PDB entry 7ABH | electron microscopy, 4.50 A resolution (low resolution: residue-level contacts below are approximate; hydrogen-bond / salt-bridge calls are withheld) | chains u and T of the 16 polymer chains in the assembly

Chain u:
Molecule: Splicing factor 3B subunit 1
Source organism: Homo sapiens
UniProtKB: O75533 (SF3B1_HUMAN); residue numbers follow UniProt; this construct covers 1-1304
Sequence (1304 residues; numbered 1 to 1304; the number before each row is that of its first residue):
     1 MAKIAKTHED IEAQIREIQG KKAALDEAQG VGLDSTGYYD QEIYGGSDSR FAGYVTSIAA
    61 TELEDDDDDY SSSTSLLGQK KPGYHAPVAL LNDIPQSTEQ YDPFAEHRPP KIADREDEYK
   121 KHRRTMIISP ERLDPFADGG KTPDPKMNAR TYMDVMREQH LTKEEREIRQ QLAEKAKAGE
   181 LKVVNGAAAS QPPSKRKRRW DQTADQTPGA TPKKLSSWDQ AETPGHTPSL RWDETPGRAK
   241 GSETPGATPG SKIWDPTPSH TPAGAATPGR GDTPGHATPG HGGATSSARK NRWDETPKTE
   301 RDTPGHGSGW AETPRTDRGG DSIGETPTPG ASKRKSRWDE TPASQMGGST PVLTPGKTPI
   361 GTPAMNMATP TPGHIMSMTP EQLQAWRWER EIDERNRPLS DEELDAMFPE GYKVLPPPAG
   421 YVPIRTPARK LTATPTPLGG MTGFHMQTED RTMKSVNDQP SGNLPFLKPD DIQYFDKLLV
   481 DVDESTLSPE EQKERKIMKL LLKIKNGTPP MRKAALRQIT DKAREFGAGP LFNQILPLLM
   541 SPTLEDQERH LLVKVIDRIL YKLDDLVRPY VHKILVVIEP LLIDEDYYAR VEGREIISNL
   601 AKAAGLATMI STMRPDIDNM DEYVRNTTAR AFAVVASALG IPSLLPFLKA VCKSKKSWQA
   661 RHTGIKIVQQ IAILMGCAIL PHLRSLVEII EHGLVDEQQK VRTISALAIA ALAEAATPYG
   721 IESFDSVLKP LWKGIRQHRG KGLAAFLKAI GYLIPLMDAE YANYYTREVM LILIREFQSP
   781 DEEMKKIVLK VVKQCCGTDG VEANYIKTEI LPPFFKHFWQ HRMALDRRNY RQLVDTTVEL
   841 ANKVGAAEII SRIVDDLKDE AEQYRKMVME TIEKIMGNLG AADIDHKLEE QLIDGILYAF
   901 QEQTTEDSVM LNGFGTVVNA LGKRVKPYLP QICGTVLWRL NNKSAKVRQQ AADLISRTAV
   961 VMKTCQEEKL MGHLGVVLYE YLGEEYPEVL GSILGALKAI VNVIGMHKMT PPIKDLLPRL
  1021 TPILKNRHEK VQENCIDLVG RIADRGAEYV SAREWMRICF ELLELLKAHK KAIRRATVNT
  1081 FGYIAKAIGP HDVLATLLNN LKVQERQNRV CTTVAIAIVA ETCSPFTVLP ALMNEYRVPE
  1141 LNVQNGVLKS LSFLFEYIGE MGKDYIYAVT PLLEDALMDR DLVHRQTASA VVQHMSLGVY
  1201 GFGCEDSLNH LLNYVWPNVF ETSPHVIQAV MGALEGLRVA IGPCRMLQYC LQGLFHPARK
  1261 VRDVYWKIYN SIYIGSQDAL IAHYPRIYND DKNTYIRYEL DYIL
Disordered / not traced: 1-117, 130-310, 336-393, 441-452, 486-489
Curated features (UniProtKB/Swiss-Prot):
  - region: Gly529 to Arg568 (Interaction with SF3B14), Gln547 to His550 (Interaction with PHF5A), Glu1156, Tyr1157 (Interaction with PHF5A)
  - site: Pro469 (Interaction with RNA), Tyr587 (Interaction with RNA), Glu592 (Interaction with PHF5A), Lys602 (Interaction with SF3B3), Cys677 (Interaction with SF3B3), Cys1035 (Interaction with RNA), Tyr1049 (Interaction with RNA), Leu1141 (Interaction with RNA), Glu1205 (Interaction with SF3B3)
  - modified residue: Thr125 (Phosphothreonine), Ser129 (Phosphoserine), Lys141 (N6-acetyllysine), Thr142 (Phosphothreonine), Arg157 (Citrulline), Ser194 (Phosphoserine), Thr203 (Phosphothreonine), Thr207 (Phosphothreonine), Thr211 (Phosphothreonine), Lys214 (N6-acetyllysine), Thr223 (Phosphothreonine), Thr227 (Phosphothreonine), Ser229 (Phosphoserine), Thr235 (Phosphothreonine), Thr244 (Phosphothreonine), Thr248 (Phosphothreonine), Thr257 (Phosphothreonine), Thr261 (Phosphothreonine), Thr267 (Phosphothreonine), Thr273 (Phosphothreonine) and 22 more in UniProt
  - cross-link (Glycyl lysine isopeptide (Lys-Gly)): Lys214 (interchain with G-Cter in SUMO2), Lys413 (interchain with G-Cter in SUMO1), Lys430 (interchain with G-Cter in SUMO2)
  - mutagenesis: Trp200 (W200A: Abolishes interaction with RBM39; when associated with A-218; A-232; A-254; A-293; A-310 and A-338), Trp218 (W218A: Abolishes interaction with RBM39; when associated with A-200; A-232; A-254; A-293; A-310 and A-338), Thr223 (T223A: No effect on interaction with PPP1R8), Thr227 (T227A: No effect on interaction with PPP1R8), Trp232 (W232A: Abolishes interaction with RBM39; when associated with A-200; A-218; A-254; A-293; A-310 and A-338), Thr235 (T235A: No effect on interaction with PPP1R8), Thr244 (T244A: Slight inhibition of interaction with PPP1R8), Thr248 (T248A: Slight inhibition of interaction with PPP1R8), Trp254 (W254A: Abolishes interaction with RBM39; when associated with A-200; A-218; A-232; A-293; A-310 and A-338), Thr257 (T257A: No effect on interaction with PPP1R8), Thr261 (T261A: Slight inhibition of interaction with PPP1R8), Thr267 (T267A: No effect on interaction with PPP1R8), 9 further mutagenesis entries in UniProt

Chain T:
Molecule: Splicing factor 3B subunit 2
Source organism: Homo sapiens
UniProtKB: Q13435 (SF3B2_HUMAN); residues 1-895 here = UniProt positions 1-895
Sequence (895 residues; each row starts with the number of its first residue):
     1 MATEHPEPPK AELQLPPPPP PGHYGAWAAQ ELQAKLAEIG APIQGNREEL VERLQSYTRQ
    61 TGIVLNRPVL RGEDGDKAAP PPMSAQLPGI PMPPPPLGLP PLQPPPPPPP PPPGLGLGFP
   121 MAHPPNLGPP PPLRVGEPVA LSEEERLKLA QQQAALLMQQ EERAKQQGDH SLKEHELLEQ
   181 QKRAAVLLEQ ERQQEIAKMG TPVPRPPQDM GQIGVRTPLG PRVAAPVGPV GPTPTVLPMG
   241 APVPRPRGPP PPPGDENREM DDPSVGPKIP QALEKILQLK ESRQEEMNSQ QEEEEMETDA
   301 RSSLGQSASE TEEDTVSVSK KEKNRKRRNR KKKKKPQRVR GVSSESSGDR EKDSTRSRGS
   361 DSPAADVEIE YVTEEPEIYE PNFIFFKRIF EAFKLTDDVK KEKEKEPEKL DKLENSAAPK
   421 KKGFEEEHKD SDDDSSDDEQ EKKPEAPKLS KKKLRRMNRF TVAELKQLVA RPDVVEMHDV
   481 TAQDPKLLVH LKATRNSVPV PRHWCFKRKY LQGKRGIEKP PFELPDFIKR TGIQEMREAL
   541 QEKEEQKTMK SKMREKVRPK MGKIDIDYQK LHDAFFKWQT KPKLTIHGDL YYEGKEFETR
   601 LKEKKPGDLS DELRISLGMP VGPNAHKVPP PWLIAMQRYG PPPSYPNLKI PGLNSPIPES
   661 CSFGYHAGGW GKPPVDETGK PLYGDVFGTN AAEFQTKTEE EEIDRTPWGE LEPSDEESSE
   721 EEEEEESDED KPDETGFITP ADSGLITPGG FSSVPAGMET PELIELRKKK IEEAMDGSET
   781 PQLFTVLPEK RTATVGGAMM GSTHIYDMST VMSRKGPAPE LQGVEVALAP EELELDPMAM
   841 TQKYEEHVRE QQAQVEKEDF SDMVAEHAAK QKQKKRKAQP QDSRGGSKKY KEFKF
Disordered / not traced: 1-457, 546-562, 622-628, 657-681, 690-895
Curated features (UniProtKB/Swiss-Prot):
  - modified residue: Arg222 (Omega-N-methylarginine), Arg245 (Omega-N-methylarginine), Arg247 (Omega-N-methylarginine), Lys275 (N6-acetyllysine), Ser289 (Phosphoserine), Thr298 (Phosphothreonine), Ser307 (Phosphoserine), Ser309 (Phosphoserine), Thr311 (Phosphothreonine), Ser317 (Phosphoserine), Ser360 (Phosphoserine), Ser362 (Phosphoserine), Ser431 (Phosphoserine), Ser435 (Phosphoserine), Ser436 (Phosphoserine), Arg508 (Omega-N-methylarginine), Arg515 (Omega-N-methylarginine), Thr780 (Phosphothreonine), Ser861 (Phosphoserine)
  - cross-link (Glycyl lysine isopeptide (Lys-Gly)): Lys10 (interchain with G-Cter in SUMO2), Lys280 (interchain with G-Cter in SUMO2), Lys400 (interchain with G-Cter in SUMO2), Lys412 (interchain with G-Cter in SUMO2), Lys492 (interchain with G-Cter in SUMO2), Lys543 (interchain with G-Cter in SUMO2), Lys770 (interchain with G-Cter in SUMO2), Lys790 (interchain with G-Cter in SUMO2), Lys843 (interchain with G-Cter in SUMO2), Lys857 (interchain with G-Cter in SUMO2)
  - natural variant: Gln103 to Phe895 (deletion: In CFM1), Arg638 to Phe895 (deletion: In CFM1)
  - mutagenesis: Arg471 (R471K: Does not affect methylation by PRMT9), Arg495 (R495K: Does not affect methylation by PRMT9), Arg502 (R502K: Does not affect methylation by PRMT9), Phe506 (F506A: Does not affect methylation by PRMT9; when associated with A-510), Lys507 (K507A: Moderately diminished formation of omega-N monomethylarginine but greatly reduced formation of symmetrical dimethylarginine; when associated with A-509 ...), Arg508 (R508K: Abolishes interaction with SMN1; Abolishes methylation by PRMT9. Abolishes formation of omega-N monomethylarginine and formation of symmetrical dimethylarginine; when associated with R-507 ...), Lys509 (K509A: Moderately diminished formation of omega-N monomethylarginine but greatly reduced formation of symmetrical dimethylarginine; when associated with A-507 ...), Tyr510 (Y510A: Does not affect methylation by PRMT9; when associated with A-506), Arg515 (R515K: Does not affect methylation by PRMT9), Arg530 (R530K: Does not affect methylation by PRMT9), Arg537 (R537K: Does not affect methylation by PRMT9)

Chain u / chain T interface:
Contacting residue pairs - 14 pairs, chain u then chain T:
  Arg1137(u) - Pro521(T)
  Tyr1167(u) - Pro582(T)
  Asp1179(u) - Leu511(T)
  Asn1213(u) - Asp589(T)
  Asn1213(u) - Tyr591(T)
  Pro1217(u) - Tyr591(T)
  Gln1248(u) - Asn496(T)
  Gln1248(u) - Ser497(T)
  Gln1248(u) - Val498(T)
  Tyr1249(u) - Val498(T)
  Gln1252(u) - Val498(T)
  Phe1255(u) - Leu488(T)
  Pro1257(u) - His478(T)
  Pro1257(u) - Ala482(T)
Other interface residues (no listed pair), chain u (16 interface residues in all): Phe1126, Pro1130, Asp1206, Asn1209, His1210, Tyr1214
Other interface residues (no listed pair), chain T (22 interface residues in all): Asp479, Pro499, Phe522, Ile528, Ile533, Leu571, Phe575, Thr580, Leu584, Thr585, Leu590

Summary:
16 residues of chain u face 22 of chain T across their interface. Curated annotation (UniProt) lists 21
mutagenesis sites on chain u; 11 mutagenesis sites on chain T.
Here chain u is Splicing factor 3B subunit 1 and chain T is Splicing factor 3B subunit 2, both from Homo
sapiens. Entry 7ABH (Human pre-Bact-2 spliceosome (SF3b/U2 snRNP portion)) was determined by electron
microscopy, deposited together with 7AAV and 7ABF.
